1OE5 - chains B and E of the 4 polymer chains in the assembly; structure by X-ray diffraction, 2.30 A resolution.

Chain B:
Molecule: Single-strand selective monofunctional uracil DNA glycosylase
Organism: Xenopus laevis
Notes: EC 3.2.2.-
Reference sequence: Q9YGN6 (Q9YGN6); residues 35-281 here correspond to UniProt positions 1-247 (UniProt number = residue number - 34)
Chain sequence (247 residues; numbered 35 to 281; the number before each row is that of its first residue):
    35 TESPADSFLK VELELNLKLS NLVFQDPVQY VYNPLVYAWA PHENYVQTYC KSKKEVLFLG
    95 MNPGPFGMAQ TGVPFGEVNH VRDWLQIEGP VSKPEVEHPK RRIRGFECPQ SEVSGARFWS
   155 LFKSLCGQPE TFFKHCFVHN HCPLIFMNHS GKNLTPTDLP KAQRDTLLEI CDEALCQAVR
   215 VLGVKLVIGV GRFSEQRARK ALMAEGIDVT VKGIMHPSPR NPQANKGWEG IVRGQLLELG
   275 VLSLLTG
Disordered / not traced: 35, 281

Chain E:
Molecule: 12-nt DNA strand
Sequence (12 nucleotides; each row starts with the number of its first residue):
   281 CCCGTGAGTC CG

How chain B and chain E interact:
Residue-residue contacts - 8 pairs, chain B then chain E:
  Val147(B) - DG292(E)  base contact
  Arg151(B) - DG292(E)  base contact
  Asn182(B) - DT289(E)  hydrogen bond to the phosphate
  Ser184(B) - DT289(E)  hydrogen bond to the phosphate
  Lys186(B) - DT289(E)  salt bridge to the phosphate
  Lys186(B) - DC290(E)  phosphate contact
  Pro253(B) - DG292(E)  base contact
  Asn259(B) - DG292(E)  hydrogen bond to the base
Other interface residues (no listed pair), chain B (9 interface residues in all): Arg135, His183
Other interface residues (no listed pair), chain E (4 interface residues in all): DG288

Overview:
The interface between chain B and chain E involves 9 residues on one side and 4 on the other, with 3 hydrogen
bonds and 1 salt bridge. Among the polar pairs are Asn259(B)-DG292(E), Asn182(B)-DT289(E) and
Ser184(B)-DT289(E).
Here chain B is Single-strand selective monofunctional uracil DNA glycosylase (Xenopus laevis) and chain E is
a 12-nt DNA strand. Entry 1OE5 (Xenopus SMUG1, an anti-mutator uracil-DNA Glycosylase) was determined by X-ray
diffraction together with 1OE4 and 1OE6 from the same study.
